PDB entry 7VTQ | electron microscopy, 3.55 A resolution | chains A and G of the 12 polymer chains in the assembly

== Chain A (and G) ==
Protein: NACHT, LRR and PYD domains-containing protein 3
Source organism: Mus musculus
Notes: chain G of this document is another copy of the same molecule, construct and numbering; everything in this record applies to it too
UniProt: Q8R4B8 (NLRP3_MOUSE); residues 1-1033 here = UniProt positions 1-1033
Chain sequence (1057 residues; numbered -23 to 1033; the number before each row is that of its first residue; numbers below 1 keep their minus sign (His-23 is residue -23)):
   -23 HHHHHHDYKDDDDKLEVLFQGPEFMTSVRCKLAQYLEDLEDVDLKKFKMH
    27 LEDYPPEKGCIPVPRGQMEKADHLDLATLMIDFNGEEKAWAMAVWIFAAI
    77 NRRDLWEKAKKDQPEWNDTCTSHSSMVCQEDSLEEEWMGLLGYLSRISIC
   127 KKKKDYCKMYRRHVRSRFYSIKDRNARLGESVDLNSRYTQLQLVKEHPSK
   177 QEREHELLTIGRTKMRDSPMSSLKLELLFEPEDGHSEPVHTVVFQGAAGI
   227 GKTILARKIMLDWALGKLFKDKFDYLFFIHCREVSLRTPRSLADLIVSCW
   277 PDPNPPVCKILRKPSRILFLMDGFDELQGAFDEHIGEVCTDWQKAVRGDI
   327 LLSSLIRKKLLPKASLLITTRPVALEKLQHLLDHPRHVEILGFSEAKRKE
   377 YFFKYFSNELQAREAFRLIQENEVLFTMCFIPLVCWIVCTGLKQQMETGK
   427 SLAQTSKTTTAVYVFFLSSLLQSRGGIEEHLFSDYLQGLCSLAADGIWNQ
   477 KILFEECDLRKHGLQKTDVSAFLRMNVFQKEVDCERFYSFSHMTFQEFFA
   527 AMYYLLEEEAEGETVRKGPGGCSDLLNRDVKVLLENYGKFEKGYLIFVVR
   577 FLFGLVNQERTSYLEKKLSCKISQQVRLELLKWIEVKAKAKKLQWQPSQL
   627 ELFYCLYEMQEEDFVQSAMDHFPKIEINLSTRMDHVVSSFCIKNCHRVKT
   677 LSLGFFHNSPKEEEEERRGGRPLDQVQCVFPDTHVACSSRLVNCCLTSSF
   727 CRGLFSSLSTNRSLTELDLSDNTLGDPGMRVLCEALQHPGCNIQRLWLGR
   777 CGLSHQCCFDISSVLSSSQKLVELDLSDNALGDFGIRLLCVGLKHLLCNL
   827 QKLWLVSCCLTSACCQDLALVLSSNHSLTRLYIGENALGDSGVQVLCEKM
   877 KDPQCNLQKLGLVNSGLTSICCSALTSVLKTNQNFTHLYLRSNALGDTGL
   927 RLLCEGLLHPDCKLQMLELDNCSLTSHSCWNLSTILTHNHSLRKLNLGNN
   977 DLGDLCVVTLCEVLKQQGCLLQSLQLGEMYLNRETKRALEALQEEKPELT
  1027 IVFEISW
Not modelled in the structure: -23 to 130, 148-156, 173-197, 448-457, 503-511, 533-552, 684-722, 1032-1033
Cystine bridges: Cys955-Cys982
Sequence notes: expression tag (-23 to 0)
Small-molecule neighbours:
  - 7YN (1-[4-(2-oxidanylpropan-2-yl)furan-2-yl]sulfonyl-3-(1,2,3,5-tetrahydro-S-indacen-4-yl)urea): Gly222, Ala223, Ala224, Arg347, Pro348, Val349, Ile407, Tyr439, Phe573, Arg576, Ser624, Leu626, Glu627, Tyr630, Met659, Asp660
  - ADP (adenosine-5'-diphosphate): Arg163, Tyr164, Thr165, Leu167, Ala223, Ala224, Gly225, Ile226, Gly227, Lys228, Thr229, Ile230, Phe369, Tyr377, Pro408, Leu409, Trp412, His518, Met519
Curated features (UniProtKB/Swiss-Prot):
  - region: Lys127 to Lys130 (Required for binding to phosphatidylinositol 4-phosphate (PtdIns4P))
  - motif: Leu351 to Gln355 (KFERQ-like motif 1), Gln601 to Glu605 (KFERQ-like motif 2), Gln795 to Glu799 (KFERQ-like motif 3), Glu988 to Gln992 (KFERQ-like motif 4)
  - binding site (ATP): Thr165, Gly222 to Ile230, His518
  - modified residue: Ser3 (Phosphoserine), Tyr11 (Phosphotyrosine), Tyr132 (Phosphotyrosine), Tyr136 (Phosphotyrosine), Tyr145 (Phosphotyrosine), Ser157 (Phosphoserine), Tyr164 (Phosphotyrosine), Ser194 (Phosphoserine), Ser197 (Phosphoserine), Ser261 (Phosphoserine), Ser291 (Phosphoserine), Ser330 (Phosphoserine), Ser725 (Phosphoserine), Ser732 (Phosphoserine), Ser803 (Phosphoserine), Tyr858 (Phosphotyrosine), Ser1032 (Phosphoserine)
  - lipidation (S-palmitoyl cysteine): Cys126, Cys834, Cys835, Cys841, Cys955
  - cross-link (Glycyl lysine isopeptide (Lys-Gly)): Lys320 (interchain with G-Cter in ubiquitin), Lys426 (interchain with G-Cter in ubiquitin), Lys687 (interchain with G-Cter in ubiquitin), Lys875 (interchain with G-Cter in ubiquitin), Lys970 (interchain with G-Cter in ubiquitin)
  - mutagenesis: Cys126 (C126A: Decreased activation of the NLRP3 inflammasome; when associated with A-955), Lys127 to Arg143 (In linker-mutant; strongly reduced binding to phosphorylated phosphatidylinositides. Abolished ability to form homooligomeric double-ring cages that hide pyrin domains to avoid premature activation), Lys127 to Lys130 (In 4KA mutant; abolished binding to phosphatidylinositol 4-phosphate (PtdIns4P) and recruitment to dispersed trans-Golgi network (dTGN) vesicle membranes), Ser194 (S194A: Abolished phosphorylation by JNK1 leading to decreased activation of the NLRP3 inflammasome), Ser291 (S291A: Abolished phosphorylation by PKD/PRKD1, leading to prevent NLRP3 inflammasome activation; S291E: Mimics phosphorylation state ...), Gly754 (G754A/R: Increases interaction with NEK7), Arg771 to Arg776 (In LRRm3 mutant; abolished ability to form homooligomeric double-ring cages that hide pyrin domains to avoid premature activation), His781 to Phe785 (In LRRm5 mutant; abolished ability to form homooligomeric double-ring cages that hide pyrin domains to avoid premature activation), Ser803 (S803D: Mimics phosphorylation state; impaired ability to recruit NEK7, leding to decreased activation of the NLRP3 inflammasome), Asp809 to Arg813 (In LRRm4 mutant; abolished ability to form homooligomeric double-ring cages that hide pyrin domains to avoid premature activation), Trp830 (W830A: In LRRm1 mutant; abolished ability to form homooligomeric double-ring cages that hide pyrin domains to avoid premature activation; when associated with C-858), Tyr858 (Y858C: In LRRm1 mutant; abolished ability to form homooligomeric double-ring cages that hide pyrin domains to avoid premature activation; when associated with A-830), 5 further mutagenesis entries in UniProt
What the authors report for this chain:
  - post-translational modification sites: Ser803 (citing earlier work)

== Interface between chain A and chain G ==
Residue-residue contacts (16; chain A residue first):
  Arg756(A) with Arg813(G)
  His781(A) with His781(G), hydrogen bond; Phe810(G)
  Gln782(A) with Phe810(G)
  Phe785(A) with Arg813(G); Val817(G), hydrophobic
  Asp786(A) with Arg813(G), salt bridge
  Phe810(A) with His781(G); Gln782(G); Phe810(G), hydrophobic; Leu814(G), hydrophobic
  Arg813(A) with Arg756(G); Phe785(G); Asp786(G), salt bridge
  Leu814(A) with Phe810(G), hydrophobic
  Val817(A) with Phe785(G), hydrophobic
Interface residues without a listed pair, chain A (10 interface residues in all): Glu760
Interface residues without a listed pair, chain G (10 interface residues in all): Glu760

== Summary ==
Chain A and chain G each contribute 10 residues to their interface; the contacts include 1 hydrogen bond and 2
salt bridges. Polar pairs include Asp786(A)-Arg813(G) and His781(A)-His781(G). Chain A binds ADP and compound
7YN. UniProt lists 11 ATP-binding residues and 37 mutagenesis sites on chain A. The paper reports a
modification site at Ser803(A).
Both chains are NACHT, LRR and PYD domains-containing protein 3 (Mus musculus). Entry 7VTQ (Cryo-EM structure
of mouse NLRP3 (full-length) dodecamer) was determined by electron microscopy, deposited together with 7VTP.
